PDB entry 2R00 | X-ray diffraction, 2.03 A resolution | chains A and B

Chain A (and B):
Name: Aspartate-semialdehyde dehydrogenase
From: Vibrio cholerae
Notes: EC 1.2.1.11; chain B of this document is another copy of the same molecule, construct and numbering; everything in this record applies to it too
Reference sequence: P23247 (DHAS_VIBCH); residues 3-338 here correspond to UniProt positions 2-337 (UniProt number = residue number - 1)
Chain sequence (336 residues; numbered 3 to 338; the number before each row is that of its first residue):
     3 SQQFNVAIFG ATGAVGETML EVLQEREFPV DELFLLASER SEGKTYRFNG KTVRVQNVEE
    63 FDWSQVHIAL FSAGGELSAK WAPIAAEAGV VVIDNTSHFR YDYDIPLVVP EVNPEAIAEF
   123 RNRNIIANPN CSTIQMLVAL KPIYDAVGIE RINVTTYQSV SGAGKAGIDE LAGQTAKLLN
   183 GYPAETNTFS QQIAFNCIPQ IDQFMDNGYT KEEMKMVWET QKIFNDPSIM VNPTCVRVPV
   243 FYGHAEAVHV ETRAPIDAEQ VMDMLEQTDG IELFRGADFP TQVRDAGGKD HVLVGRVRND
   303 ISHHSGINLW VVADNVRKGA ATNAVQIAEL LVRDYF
Unresolved in the structure: 3, 172-200 (chain B: 3, 163-186, 284-292)
Swiss-Prot annotation at these positions:
  - active site: Cys133 (Acyl-thioester intermediate), His246 (Proton acceptor)
  - binding site (NADP(+)): Thr14 to Val17, Arg42, Ser43, Ser163, Gly164, Asn317
  - binding site (phosphate): Arg102, Lys217
  - binding site (substrate): Gln160, Arg239

Interface between chain A and chain B:
Pairs across the interface (90; chain A residue first):
  Arg153(A) - Glu253(B)  salt bridge
  Arg153(A) - Asp302(B)
  Arg153(A) - His305(B)
  Asn155(A) - His251(B)
  Asn155(A) - Asp302(B)  hydrogen bond
  Asn155(A) - Asn310(B)  hydrogen bond
  Tyr159(A) - Tyr159(B)  hydrogen bond
  Tyr159(A) - Pro241(B)  hydrophobic
  Ile203(A) - Ala279(B)
  Asn209(A) - Arg300(B)
  Asn209(A) - Ile303(B)
  Gly210(A) - Arg298(B)  hydrogen bond (backbone-side chain)
  Gly210(A) - Arg300(B)
  Tyr211(A) - Arg298(B)
  Tyr211(A) - Arg300(B)
  Tyr211(A) - Asn301(B)  hydrogen bond (side chain-backbone)
  Tyr211(A) - Asp302(B)
  Tyr211(A) - Ile303(B)  hydrophobic
  Tyr211(A) - Asn310(B)  hydrogen bond
  Thr212(A) - Arg298(B)
  Glu215(A) - Arg298(B)  salt bridge
  Glu215(A) - Arg300(B)  salt bridge
  Met232(A) - Ile303(B)
  Met232(A) - Ser304(B)  hydrogen bond
  Val233(A) - Ile303(B)
  Asn234(A) - Asp302(B)
  Asn234(A) - Ile303(B)  hydrogen bond (side chain-backbone)
  Pro235(A) - Arg300(B)  hydrogen bond (backbone-side chain)
  Thr236(A) - Arg300(B)  hydrogen bond
  Thr236(A) - Trp312(B)
  Val238(A) - Phe243(B)  hydrophobic
  Val238(A) - Trp312(B)  hydrophobic
  Arg239(A) - Phe243(B)
  Pro241(A) - Val242(B)
  Pro241(A) - Tyr244(B)  hydrophobic
  Val242(A) - Gln194(B)
  Phe243(A) - Gln194(B)
  Phe243(A) - Ala196(B)  hydrophobic
  Phe243(A) - Cys199(B)  hydrophobic
  Phe243(A) - Pro241(B)  hydrophobic
  Tyr244(A) - Gln194(B)  hydrogen bond (backbone-backbone)
  Tyr244(A) - Ile195(B)
  Tyr244(A) - Ala196(B)  hydrogen bond (backbone-backbone)
  Gly245(A) - Ala196(B)
  His246(A) - Ala196(B)
  Ala247(A) - Cys199(B)  hydrophobic
  His251(A) - Arg153(B)
  His251(A) - Asn155(B)
  Glu253(A) - Arg153(B)  salt bridge
  Phe276(A) - Phe197(B)  hydrophobic
  Phe276(A) - Ile200(B)  hydrophobic
  Phe276(A) - Gln202(B)
  Gly278(A) - Gln202(B)
  Ala279(A) - Gln202(B)  hydrogen bond (backbone-backbone)
  Val285(A) - Gln202(B)
  Val285(A) - Ile203(B)  hydrophobic
  Arg286(A) - Phe197(B)
  Arg286(A) - Gln202(B)  hydrogen bond (backbone-side chain)
  Asp287(A) - Phe197(B)
  Ala288(A) - Phe197(B)
  Leu295(A) - Ile200(B)
  Val296(A) - Ile200(B)
  Gly297(A) - Ile200(B)
  Arg298(A) - Cys199(B)  hydrogen bond (side chain-backbone)
  Arg298(A) - Pro201(B)
  Arg298(A) - Val238(B)
  Arg300(A) - Phe206(B)
  Arg300(A) - Gly210(B)  hydrogen bond (side chain-backbone)
  Arg300(A) - Tyr211(B)
  Arg300(A) - Glu215(B)  salt bridge
  Arg300(A) - Pro235(B)  hydrogen bond (side chain-backbone)
  Arg300(A) - Thr236(B)  hydrogen bond
  Asn301(A) - Tyr211(B)  hydrogen bond (backbone-side chain)
  Asp302(A) - Arg153(B)  salt bridge
  Asp302(A) - Asn155(B)  hydrogen bond
  Asp302(A) - Tyr211(B)
  Asp302(A) - Asn234(B)
  Ile303(A) - Tyr211(B)  hydrophobic
  Ile303(A) - Met216(B)  hydrophobic
  Ile303(A) - Val219(B)  hydrophobic
  Ile303(A) - Val233(B)
  Ile303(A) - Asn234(B)  hydrogen bond (backbone-side chain)
  Asn310(A) - Asn155(B)
  Asn310(A) - Tyr211(B)
  Trp312(A) - Cys199(B)  hydrophobic
  Trp312(A) - Ile200(B)
  Trp312(A) - Thr236(B)
  Val314(A) - Ala196(B)
  Val314(A) - Phe197(B)  hydrophobic
  Val314(A) - Ile200(B)  hydrophobic
Also at the interface, not in a pair above, chain A (51 interface residues in all): Thr157, Asp171, Pro201, Met216, Val219, Val240, Gln284, His305
Also at the interface, not in a pair above, chain B (47 interface residues in all): Thr157, Phe191, Asn209, Thr212, Met232, Val240, Gly278, Pro282

In short:
Chain A and chain B form an interface of 51 and 47 residues respectively, with 21 hydrogen bonds and 6 salt
bridges. Among the polar pairs are Arg153(A)-Glu253(B), Glu215(A)-Arg298(B) and Glu215(A)-Arg300(B).
Both chains are Aspartate-semialdehyde dehydrogenase (Vibrio cholerae). Entry 2R00 (crystal structure of
aspartate semialdehyde dehydrogenase II complexed with ASA from vibrio cholerae) was determined by X-ray
diffraction together with 2QZ9 from the same study.
